PDB entry 1BZ1 | X-ray diffraction, 1.59 A resolution | chains C and D of the 4 polymer chains in the assembly

# Chain C
Molecule: Protein (hemoglobin alpha chain)
From: Homo sapiens
UniProtKB: P69905 (HBA_HUMAN); aligned to UniProt positions 1-142 over residues 1-142 (the alignment contains insertions or deletions, so no single offset holds)
Chain sequence (142 residues; each row starts with the number of its first residue):
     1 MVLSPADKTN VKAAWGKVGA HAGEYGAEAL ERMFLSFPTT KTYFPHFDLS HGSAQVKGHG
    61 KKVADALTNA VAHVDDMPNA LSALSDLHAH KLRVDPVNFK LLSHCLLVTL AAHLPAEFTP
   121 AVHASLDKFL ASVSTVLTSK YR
Bound ions: heme Fe near H88 (its only coordinating residue here)
Ligand contacts: heme (HEM): M33, T40, Y43, F44, H46, F47, H59, K62, V63, A66, L67, L84, L87, H88, L92, V94, N98, F99, L102, V133, L137
Swiss-Prot annotation at these positions:
  - binding site (O2): H59
  - binding site (heme b): H88
  - site: T9, N10 (Microbial infection: Cleavage), K12 (Not glycated), A14, W15 (Microbial infection: Cleavage), Y25, G26 (Microbial infection: Cleavage), L30, E31 (Microbial infection: Cleavage), H46, F47 (Microbial infection: Cleavage), D48, L49 (Microbial infection: Cleavage), S53, A54 (Microbial infection: Cleavage), V56, K57 (Microbial infection: Cleavage), K57 (Not glycated), G60, K61 (Microbial infection: Cleavage), K61 (Not glycated), K91 (Not glycated), L92, R93 (Microbial infection: Cleavage), K100 (Not glycated), L107, V108 (Microbial infection: Cleavage), T109, L110 (Microbial infection: Cleavage), V122, H123 (Microbial infection: Cleavage), S134, T135 (Microbial infection: Cleavage)
  - modified residue: S4 (Phosphoserine), K8 (N6-succinyllysine), T9 (Phosphothreonine), K12 (N6-succinyllysine), K17 (N6-acetyllysine), Y25 (Phosphotyrosine), S36 (Phosphoserine), K41 (N6-succinyllysine), S50 (Phosphoserine), S103 (Phosphoserine), T109 (Phosphothreonine), S125 (Phosphoserine), S132 (Phosphoserine), T135 (Phosphothreonine), T138 (Phosphothreonine), S139 (Phosphoserine)
  - glycosylation (N-linked (Glc) (glycation) lysine): K8, K17, K41, K62

# Chain D
Molecule: Protein (hemoglobin beta chain)
From: Homo sapiens
UniProtKB: P68871 (HBB_HUMAN); residues 1-146 here = UniProt positions 1-146
Chain sequence (146 residues; row label = number of the first residue in the row):
     1 VHLTPEEKSA VTALWGKVNV DEVGGEALGR LLVVYPWTQR FFESFGDLST PDAVMGNPKV
    61 KAHGKKVLGA FSDGLAHLDN LKGTFATLSE LHCDKLHVDP ENFRLLGNVL VCVLAHHFGK
   121 EFTPPVQAAY QKVVAGVANA LAHKYH
Bound ions: heme Fe near H92 (its only coordinating residue here)
Ligand contacts: heme (HEM): L31, T38, F41, F42, F45, H63, K66, V67, A70, F71, F85, L88, L91, H92, L96, V98, N102, F103, L106, V137, L141

# How chain C and chain D interact
Residue-residue contacts (37):
  R32(C) - F122(D)  hydrogen bond (side chain-backbone)
  R32(C) - T123(D)
  R32(C) - P124(D)
  R32(C) - Q127(D)  hydrogen bond
  L35(C) - P124(D)  hydrophobic
  L35(C) - P125(D)
  L35(C) - A128(D)
  S36(C) - Q127(D)
  S36(C) - A128(D)
  S36(C) - Q131(D)
  F37(C) - Q131(D)
  H104(C) - N108(D)
  H104(C) - V111(D)
  H104(C) - Q131(D)  hydrogen bond
  C105(C) - Q127(D)
  V108(C) - V111(D)  hydrophobic
  V108(C) - C112(D)  hydrophobic
  V108(C) - A115(D)
  V108(C) - Q127(D)
  A111(C) - C112(D)
  A111(C) - A115(D)
  A111(C) - H116(D)
  A112(C) - A115(D)
  A112(C) - G119(D)
  P115(C) - H116(D)  hydrogen bond (backbone-side chain)
  F118(C) - R30(D)  hydrogen bond (backbone-side chain)
  F118(C) - H116(D)
  T119(C) - R30(D)  hydrogen bond (backbone-side chain)
  P120(C) - R30(D)
  P120(C) - V33(D)
  P120(C) - M55(D)  hydrophobic
  H123(C) - R30(D)  hydrogen bond
  H123(C) - V34(D)
  H123(C) - C112(D)
  A124(C) - V34(D)
  D127(C) - V34(D)
  D127(C) - Y35(D)  hydrogen bond
Also at the interface, not in a pair above, chain C (21 interface residues in all): E31, L107, L114, A116, A121
Also at the interface, not in a pair above, chain D (21 interface residues in all): E26, P51, K120

# Summary
The chain C/chain D interface involves 21 residues from each chain, with 8 hydrogen bonds. Polar contacts
include R32(C)-F122(D), R32(C)-Q127(D) and H104(C)-Q131(D). Ligands of chain C: heme. Chain D binds heme.
Here chain C is Protein (hemoglobin alpha chain) and chain D is Protein (hemoglobin beta chain), both from
Homo sapiens. Entry 1BZ1 (Hemoglobin (alpha + met) variant) was determined by X-ray diffraction, deposited
together with 1BZZ.
